9GWO - chains A and B; structure by X-ray diffraction, 2.00 A resolution.

== Chain A ==
Name: 2'-O-methyltransferase nsp16
From: Severe acute respiratory syndrome coronavirus 2
Notes: EC 2.1.1.57
UniProtKB: P0DTD1 (R1AB_SARS2); residues 6799-7096 here = UniProt positions 6799-7096
Amino-acid sequence (304 residues; numbered 6799 to 7102; the number before each row is that of its first residue):
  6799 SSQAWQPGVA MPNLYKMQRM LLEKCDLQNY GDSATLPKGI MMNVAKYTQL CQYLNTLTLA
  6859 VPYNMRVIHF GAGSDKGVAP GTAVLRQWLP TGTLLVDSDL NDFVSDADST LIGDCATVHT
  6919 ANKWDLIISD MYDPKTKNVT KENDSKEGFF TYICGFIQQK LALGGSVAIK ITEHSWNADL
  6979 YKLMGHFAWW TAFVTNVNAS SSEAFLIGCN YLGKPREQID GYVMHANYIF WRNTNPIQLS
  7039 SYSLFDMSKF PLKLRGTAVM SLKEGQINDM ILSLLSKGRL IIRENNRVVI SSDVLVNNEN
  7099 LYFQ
Unresolved in the structure: 7099-7102
Construct notes: expression tag (7097-7102)
Ion coordination: Na+ site 1: A6858, D6923; Na+ site 2: Y6930, T6970
Small-molecule neighbours:
  - A1IQS (7-[(3S,4S,6R)-1-[(2S)-2-azanyl-3-(1H-indol-3-yl)propanoyl]-4-methyl-4,6-bis(oxidanyl)azepan-3-yl]-1,3-dimethyl-purine-2,6-dione): K6822, C6823, D6824, L6825, Y6828, K6935, V6937, E6971, S7000
  - S-adenosylmethionine (SAM): N6841, Y6845, G6869, A6870, G6871, S6872, A6877, P6878, G6879, D6897, L6898, N6899, G6911, D6912, C6913, D6928, M6929, Y6930, F6947, K6968

== Chain B ==
Name: Non-structural protein 10
From: Severe acute respiratory syndrome coronavirus 2
UniProtKB: P0DTD1 (R1AB_SARS2); residues 4253-4391 here correspond to UniProt positions 4254-4392 (UniProt number = residue number + 1)
Amino-acid sequence (140 residues; each row starts with the number of its first residue):
  4252 GAGNATEVPA NSTVLSFCAF AVDAAKAYKD YLASGGQPIT NCVKMLCTHT GTGQAITVTP
  4312 EANMDQESFG GASCCLYCRC HIDHPNPKGF CDLKGKYVQI PTTCANDPVG FTLKNTVCTV
  4372 CGMWKGYGCS CDQLREPMLQ
Unresolved in the structure: 4252-4269, 4385-4391
Construct notes: expression tag (4252)
Ion coordination: Zn2+ site 1: C4326, C4329, H4335, C4342; Zn2+ site 2: C4369, C4372, C4380, C4382

== Interface between chain A and chain B ==
Pairs across the interface (41; chain A residue first):
  K6836(A) with K4295(B), hydrogen bond (backbone-side chain)
  G6837(A) with K4295(B)
  I6838(A) with K4295(B); M4296(B); L4297(B), hydrophobic
  M6839(A) with N4292(B); C4293(B)
  V6842(A) with V4294(B), hydrophobic; K4295(B)
  T6846(A) with L4297(B)
  K6874(A) with N4292(B), hydrogen bond
  V6876(A) with N4292(B); V4294(B), hydrophobic; R4330(B)
  P6878(A) with V4294(B), hydrophobic
  A6881(A) with M4296(B); Y4348(B), hydrogen bond (backbone-side chain)
  V6882(A) with M4296(B), hydrophobic
  R6884(A) with G4346(B), hydrogen bond (side chain-backbone); Y4348(B)
  Q6885(A) with M4296(B); L4297(B), hydrogen bond (side chain-backbone); P4311(B); Y4348(B), hydrogen bond (backbone-side chain)
  T6889(A) with V4309(B)
  V6902(A) with C4329(B); R4330(B); H4332(B)
  S6903(A) with A4323(B); K4345(B), hydrogen bond (backbone-side chain)
  D6904(A) with G4321(B); G4322(B), hydrogen bond (side chain-backbone); A4323(B), hydrogen bond (side chain-backbone); K4345(B); G4346(B), hydrogen bond (side chain-backbone); K4347(B)
  A6905(A) with K4345(B)
  L7042(A) with L4297(B), hydrophobic
  M7045(A) with L4297(B); T4299(B)
  S7046(A) with T4299(B)
Interface residues without a listed pair, chain A (23 interface residues in all): P6835, A6843
Interface residues without a listed pair, chain B (23 interface residues in all): C4298, T4310, S4324, L4344

== Overview ==
The chain A/chain B interface involves 23 residues from each chain, with 10 hydrogen bonds. Polar pairs
include K6836(A)-K4295(B), K6874(A)-N4292(B) and A6881(A)-Y4348(B). Ligands of chain A: compound A1IQS and
S-adenosylmethionine. A6858(A) and D6923(A) form the Na+ site 1. Y6930(A) and T6970(A) coordinate Na+ site 2.
Here chain A is 2'-O-methyltransferase nsp16 and chain B is Non-structural protein 10, both from Severe acute
respiratory syndrome coronavirus 2. Entry 9GWO (SARS-CoV-2 methyltransferase nsp10-16 in complex with SAM and
theophylline derivative LAS 54571126) was determined by X-ray diffraction.
